4O5E - chains A and P of the 4 polymer chains in the assembly; structure by X-ray diffraction, 2.53 A resolution.

[Chain A]
Molecule: DNA polymerase beta
Organism: Homo sapiens
Notes: EC 2.7.7.7, 4.2.99.-; fragment: DNA polymerase beta
Reference sequence: P06746 (DPOLB_HUMAN); residue numbers follow UniProt; this construct covers 7-335
Sequence (329 residues; each row starts with the number of its first residue):
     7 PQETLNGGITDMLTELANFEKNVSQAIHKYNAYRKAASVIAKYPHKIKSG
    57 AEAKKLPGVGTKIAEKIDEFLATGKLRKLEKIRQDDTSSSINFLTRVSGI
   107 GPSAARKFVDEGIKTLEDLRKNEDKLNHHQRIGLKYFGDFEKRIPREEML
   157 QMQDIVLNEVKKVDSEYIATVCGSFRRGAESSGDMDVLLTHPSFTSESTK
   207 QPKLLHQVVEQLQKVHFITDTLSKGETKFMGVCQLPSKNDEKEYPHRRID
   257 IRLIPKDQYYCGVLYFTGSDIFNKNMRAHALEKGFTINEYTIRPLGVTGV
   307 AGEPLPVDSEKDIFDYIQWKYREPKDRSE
Unresolved in the structure: 205-206
Metal / ion sites: Na+ site 1: Lys-60, Val-65 (shared with 1 residue of chain D); Na+ site 2: Thr-101, Val-103, Ile-106 (shared with DG9(P) of chain P); Mg2+: Asp-190 (together with 1FZ)
Residues lining bound ligands: 1FZ (5'-O-[(R)-hydroxy{[(R)-hydroxy(phosphonooxy)phosphoryl]amino}phosphoryl]thymidine): Arg-149, Gly-179, Ser-180, Arg-183, Ser-188, Gly-189, Asp-190, Tyr-271, Phe-272, Thr-273, Gly-274, Ser-275, Asp-276, Asn-279
Curated features (UniProtKB/Swiss-Prot):
  - region: Arg-183 to Asp-192 (DNA-binding)
  - active site: Lys-72 (Nucleophile)
  - binding site (K(+)): Lys-60, Leu-62, Val-65, Thr-101, Val-103, Ile-106
  - binding site (Na(+)): Lys-60, Leu-62, Val-65, Thr-101, Val-103, Ile-106
  - binding site (dATP): Arg-149, Ser-180, Arg-183, Gly-189, Asp-190
  - binding site (dCTP): Arg-149, Ser-180, Arg-183, Gly-189, Asp-190
  - binding site (dGTP): Arg-149, Ser-180, Arg-183, Gly-189, Asp-190, Asp-192
  - binding site (dTTP): Arg-149, Ser-180, Arg-183, Gly-189, Asp-190
  - binding site (Mg(2+)): Asp-190, Asp-192, Asp-256
  - modified residue: Lys-72 (N6-acetyllysine), Arg-83 (Omega-N-methylarginine), Arg-152 (Omega-N-methylarginine)
  - cross-link (Glycyl lysine isopeptide (Lys-Gly)): Lys-41 (interchain with G-Cter in ubiquitin), Lys-61 (interchain with G-Cter in ubiquitin), Lys-81 (interchain with G-Cter in ubiquitin)
  - natural variant: Leu-22 (L22P: Found in a gastric cancer sample; uncertain significance), Tyr-39 (Y39C: Found in a gastric cancer sample; uncertain significance), Gly-118 (G118V: Decreased DNA-directed DNA polymerase activity), Arg-137 (R137Q: Decreased function in base-excision repair), Arg-149 (R149I: Decreased DNA-directed DNA polymerase activity), Asp-160 (D160N: Found in a gastric cancer sample; uncertain significance), Cys-239 (C239R: Found in a gastric cancer sample; uncertain significance), Lys-289 (K289M: Found in a colon cancer sample; uncertain significance), Asn-294 (N294D: Found in a gastric cancer sample; uncertain significance), Glu-295 (E295K: Found in a gastric cancer sample; uncertain significance)
  - mutagenesis: Phe-25 (F25W: No effect on 5'-dRP lyase activity. Decreased ssDNA binding), His-34 (H34G: Decreased 5'-dRP lyase activity. Decreased ssDNA binding), Lys-35 (K35A: Decreased 5'-dRP lyase activity. Decreased ssDNA binding. Loss of 5'-dRP lyase activity; when associated with A-68 and A-72. Decreased ssDNA binding; when associated with A-68 and A-72 ...), Tyr-39 (Y39F: No effect on 5'-dRP lyase activity; Y39Q: Abolishes DNA polymerase and 5'-dRP lyase activity), Lys-41 (K41R: Abolishes ubiquitination; when associated with R-61 and R-81), Lys-60 (K60A: Decreased 5'-dRP lyase activity. Decreased ssDNA binding), Lys-61 (K61R: Abolishes ubiquitination; when associated with R-41 and R-81), Lys-68 (K68A: No effect on 5'-dRP lyase activity. Decreased ssDNA binding. Loss of 5'-dRP lyase activity; when associated with A-35 and A-72. Decreased ssDNA binding; when associated with A-35 and A-72 ...), Glu-71 (E71Q: No effect on 5'-dRP lyase activity. No effect on structure shown by circular dichroism. No effect on ssDNA binding), Lys-72 (K72A: Severely reduced 5'-dRP lyase activity. Does not affect ssDNA binding. Loss of 5'-dRP lyase activity; when associated with A-35 and A-68. Decreased ssDNA binding ...), Glu-75 (E75A: Slightly decreased 5'-dRP lyase activity. Decreased ssDNA binding. No effect on structure shown by circular dichroism), Lys-81 (K81R: Abolishes ubiquitination; when associated with R-41 and R-61), 5 further mutagenesis entries in UniProt
What the authors report for this chain:
  - catalytic residues: Asp-256 (citing earlier work)

[Chain P]
Molecule: 10-nt DNA strand
Notes: fragment: up primer DNA
Sequence (10 nucleotides; each row starts with the number of its first residue):
     1 GCTGATGCGA
Metal / ion sites: Na+: DG9 (shared with Thr-101(A), Val-103(A), Ile-106(A) of chain A)

[How chain A and chain P interact]
Residue-residue contacts (12):
  Val-103(A) with DG9(P), phosphate contact
  Ser-104(A) with DG9(P), phosphate contact
  Gly-105(A) with DC8(P), sugar contact; DG9(P), hydrogen bond to the phosphate
  Ile-106(A) with DG9(P), phosphate contact
  Gly-107(A) with DC8(P), hydrogen bond to the phosphate; DG9(P), phosphate contact
  Pro-108(A) with DC8(P), phosphate contact
  Ser-109(A) with DG7(P), phosphate contact; DC8(P), hydrogen bond to the phosphate
  Ala-110(A) with DC8(P), hydrogen bond to the phosphate
  Arg-254(A) with DA10(P), salt bridge to the phosphate
Other interface residues (no listed pair), chain A (14 interface residues in all): His-135, Asp-190, Lys-234, Met-236, Asp-256

[In short]
The interface between chain A and chain P involves 14 residues on one side and 4 on the other, with 4 hydrogen
bonds and 1 salt bridge. Among the polar pairs are Gly-105(A)/DG9(P), Gly-107(A)/DC8(P) and Ser-109(A)/DC8(P).
Chain A binds compound 1FZ. From the paper: the catalytic residue Asp-256(A).
Chain A is DNA polymerase beta (Homo sapiens) and chain P is a 10-nt DNA strand; the structure, Structure of
human DNA polymerase complexed with N7MG in the template base paired with incoming non-hydrolyzable ..., was
determined by X-ray diffraction (same publication as 4O5C, 4O5K and 4P2H).
